6SBG - chain A; structure by X-ray diffraction, 2.30 A resolution.

Chain A:
Molecule: MstE
Source organism: Scytonema sp. PCC 10023
Reference sequence: A0A2D1CM82 (A0A2D1CM82_9CYAN); numbering as in UniProt (aligned over 2-366)
Amino-acid sequence (367 residues; row label = number of the first residue in the row; numbering starts at 0):
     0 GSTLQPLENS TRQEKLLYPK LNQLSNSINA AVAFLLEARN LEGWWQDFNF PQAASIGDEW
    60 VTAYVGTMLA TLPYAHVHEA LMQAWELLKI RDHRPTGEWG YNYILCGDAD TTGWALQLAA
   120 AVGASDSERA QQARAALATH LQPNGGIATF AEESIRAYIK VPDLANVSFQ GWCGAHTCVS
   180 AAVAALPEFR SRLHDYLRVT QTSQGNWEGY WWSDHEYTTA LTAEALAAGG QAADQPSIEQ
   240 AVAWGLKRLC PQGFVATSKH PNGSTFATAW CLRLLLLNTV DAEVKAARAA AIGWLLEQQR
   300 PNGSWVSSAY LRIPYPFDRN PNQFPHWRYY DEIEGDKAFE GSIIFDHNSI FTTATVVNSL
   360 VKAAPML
Disordered / not traced: 0-15
Sequence notes: expression tag (0-1); engineered mutation Ala-337 (Arg in A0A2D1CM82)
Residues lining bound ligands: geranylgeranyl dihydroxybenzoate (L4E): Phe-49, Ala-52, Ala-53, Trp-59, Tyr-100, Leu-104, Asp-107, Asp-109, Thr-110, Thr-148, Phe-149, Ile-154, Tyr-157, Ile-158, Val-160, Leu-163, Trp-171, Val-178, Trp-210, Trp-211, Leu-310, Ile-312, Phe-338, Glu-339
What the authors report for this chain:
  - mutagenesis - R337A: decreased binding to geranylgeranyl dihydroxybenzoate
  - specificity-determining residues: Tyr-157

In short:
Bound to chain A: geranylgeranyl dihydroxybenzoate. From the paper: R337A reduces binding to geranylgeranyl
dihydroxybenzoate; the specificity determinant Tyr-157.
Chain A is MstE (Scytonema sp. PCC 10023); the structure, Structure of type II terpene cyclase MstE_R337A from
Scytonema in complex with geranylgeranyl dihydroxybenzoate (substrate), was determined by X-ray diffraction
(same publication as 6SBB, 6SBC, 6SBD, 6SBE and 6SBF).
